Entry 7I1K (X-ray diffraction, 2.13 A resolution); this record covers chains A and B.

[Chain A]
Molecule: Serine protease subunit NS2B
Source organism: Zika virus
UniProt: Q32ZE1 (POLG_ZIKV); residues 46-89 here correspond to UniProt positions 1414-1457 (UniProt number = residue number + 1368)
Amino-acid sequence (46 residues; row label = number of the first residue in the row):
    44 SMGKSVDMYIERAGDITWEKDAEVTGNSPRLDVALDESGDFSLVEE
Not modelled in the structure: 44-49, 89
Construct notes: expression tag (44-45)

[Chain B]
Molecule: Serine protease NS3
Source organism: Zika virus
Notes: EC 3.4.21.91, 3.6.1.15, 3.6.4.13
UniProt: Q32ZE1 (POLG_ZIKV); residues 11-177 here correspond to UniProt positions 1509-1675 (UniProt number = residue number + 1498)
Amino-acid sequence (168 residues; row label = number of the first residue in the row):
    10 MKEVKKGETTDGVYRVMTRRLLGSTQVGVGVMQEGVFHTMWHVTKGAALR
    60 SGEGRLDPYWGDVKQDLVSYCGPWKLDAAWDGLSEVQLLAVPPGERAKNI
   110 QTLPGIFKTKDGDIGAVALDYPAGTSGSPILDKCGRVIGLYGNGVVIKNG
   160 SYVSAITQGKREEETPVE
Not modelled in the structure: 10-15, 172-177
Construct notes: initiating methionine (10); conflict Lys107 (Arg1605 in Q32ZE1)
UniProt features mapped onto this chain:
  - active site (Charge relay system): His51, Asp75, Ser135
Disulfides: Cys143 forms a disulfide with the same residue of a neighbouring copy of this chain
Small-molecule neighbours: 5-chloroquinolin-2-amine (A1BXC): His51, Asp129, Tyr130, Pro131, Ala132, Ser135, Tyr150, Gly151, Tyr161

[Chain A / chain B interface]
Contacting residue pairs (86; chain A residue first):
  Asp50(A) with Arg59(B), hydrogen bond (backbone-side chain)
  Met51(A) with Met26(B); Val52(B); Thr53(B); Leu58(B); Arg59(B), hydrogen bond (backbone-backbone)
  Tyr52(A) with Arg24(B); Val25(B); Met26(B), hydrogen bond (backbone-backbone); Arg28(B); Ser33(B), hydrogen bond; Arg59(B)
  Ile53(A) with Tyr23(B), hydrophobic; Arg24(B); Met41(B), hydrophobic; Phe46(B), hydrophobic; Arg59(B), hydrogen bond (backbone-backbone); Ser60(B); Leu65(B), hydrophobic
  Glu54(A) with Tyr23(B); Arg24(B), hydrogen bond (backbone-backbone)
  Arg55(A) with Glu17(B); Asp20(B), hydrogen bond (side chain-backbone); Val22(B); Tyr23(B)
  Ala56(A) with Val22(B), hydrogen bond (backbone-backbone); Val100(B), hydrophobic; Ala106(B)
  Gly57(A) with Gly21(B); Val22(B), hydrogen bond (backbone-backbone)
  Asp58(A) with Leu98(B)
  Ile59(A) with Gly21(B); Val40(B), hydrophobic; Leu98(B), hydrophobic; Leu140(B), hydrophobic; Gly144(B)
  Thr60(A) with Asn108(B), hydrogen bond (backbone-side chain); Leu140(B)
  Trp61(A) with Val95(B); Gln96(B); Gln110(B); Leu140(B); Asp141(B); Lys142(B)
  Glu62(A) with Gln96(B), hydrogen bond (backbone-side chain); Asn108(B)
  Ala65(A) with Asn108(B)
  Glu66(A) with Ile109(B); Gln110(B), hydrogen bond (backbone-backbone)
  Val67(A) with Glu94(B); Gln110(B)
  Thr68(A) with Ile109(B); Gln110(B), hydrogen bond (backbone-backbone); Thr111(B), hydrogen bond (backbone-side chain)
  Gly69(A) with Thr111(B), hydrogen bond (backbone-side chain); Ala127(B)
  Asn70(A) with Leu112(B); Ala127(B)
  Ser71(A) with Leu112(B), hydrogen bond (side chain-backbone); Pro113(B); Gly114(B)
  Pro72(A) with Gly114(B); Ile115(B), hydrogen bond (backbone-backbone)
  Arg73(A) with Ile115(B); Lys117(B)
  Leu74(A) with Ile115(B), hydrogen bond (backbone-backbone); Phe116(B); Lys117(B), hydrogen bond (backbone-backbone); Ile156(B), hydrophobic
  Asp75(A) with Lys117(B)
  Val76(A) with Phe116(B), hydrophobic; Lys117(B), hydrogen bond (backbone-backbone); Thr118(B)
  Leu78(A) with Lys73(B)
  Asp79(A) with Lys73(B)
  Ser81(A) with Val72(B)
  Gly82(A) with Val72(B); Lys73(B); Asn152(B), hydrogen bond (backbone-side chain)
  Phe84(A) with Phe116(B), hydrophobic; Asn152(B); Gly153(B); Ala164(B), hydrophobic
  Leu86(A) with Val154(B), hydrophobic; Val155(B)
  Glu88(A) with Lys157(B), salt bridge
Also at the interface, not in a pair above, chain A (34 interface residues in all): Glu80, Ser85
Also at the interface, not in a pair above, chain B (58 interface residues in all): Thr19, Thr27, Val36, Ala57, Ile123, Leu128, Val146, Val162

[Summary]
34 residues of chain A face 58 of chain B across their interface; the contacts include 21 hydrogen bonds and 1
salt bridge. Polar contacts include Glu88(A)-Lys157(B), Asp50(A)-Arg59(B) and Tyr52(A)-Ser33(B). Bound to
chain B: 5-chloroquinolin-2-amine. UniProt lists 3 active-site residues on chain B.
Here chain A is Serine protease subunit NS2B and chain B is Serine protease NS3, both from Zika virus. Entry
7I1K (PanDDA analysis group deposition -- Crystal Structure of ZIKV NS2B-NS3 protease in complex with
MFP-0011172-001-002) was determined by X-ray diffraction.
